PDB entry 7RN7 | X-ray diffraction, 2.40 A resolution | chains A and B of the 6 polymer chains in the assembly

== Chain A ==
Molecule: Caspase-3 subunit p17
From: Homo sapiens
UniProtKB: P42574 (CASP3_HUMAN); residues 34-174 here = UniProt positions 34-174
Chain sequence (141 residues; row label = number of the first residue in the row):
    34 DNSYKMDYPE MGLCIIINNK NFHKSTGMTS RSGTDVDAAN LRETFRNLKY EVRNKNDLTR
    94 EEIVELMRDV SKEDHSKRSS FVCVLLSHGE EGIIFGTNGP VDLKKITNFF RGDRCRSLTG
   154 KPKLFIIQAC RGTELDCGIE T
Disordered / not traced: 174
Curated features (UniProtKB/Swiss-Prot):
  - active site: H121, C163
  - modified residue: C163 (S-nitrosocysteine)
From the paper describing this entry:
  - binding site for Ac-VD(Aly)VD-CHO: R64, Q161, C163
  - catalytic residues: C163

== Chain B ==
Molecule: Caspase-3 subunit p12
From: Homo sapiens
UniProtKB: P42574 (CASP3_HUMAN); numbering as in UniProt (aligned over 184-277)
Chain sequence (95 residues; each row starts with the number of its first residue):
   184 CHKIPVEADF LYAYSTAPGY YSWRNSKDGS WFIQSLCAML KQYADKLEFM HILTRVNRKV
   244 ATEFESFSFD ATFHAKKQIP CIVSMLTKEL YFYHH
Disordered / not traced: 184, 277-278
Construct notes: expression tag (278)
Curated features (UniProtKB/Swiss-Prot):
  - modified residue: R207 (Microbial infection: ADP-riboxanated arginine)
From the paper describing this entry:
  - conformationally variable residues (loop rearrangement): S251 to T255
  - binding site for Ac-VD(Aly)VD-CHO: R207, N208, F250

== Interface between chain A and chain B ==
Pairs across the interface (101):
  D34(A) - K271(B)
  N35(A) - K271(B)
  N35(A) - E272(B)  hydrogen bond (backbone-backbone)
  S36(A) - K271(B)
  S36(A) - E272(B)
  S36(A) - Y274(B)
  Y37(A) - D192(B)  hydrogen bond
  Y37(A) - L269(B)
  Y37(A) - T270(B)  hydrogen bond (side chain-backbone)
  Y37(A) - K271(B)
  Y37(A) - E272(B)  hydrogen bond (backbone-backbone)
  M39(A) - L273(B)  hydrophobic
  M39(A) - Y274(B)
  M44(A) - F275(B)
  R64(A) - R207(B)
  S65(A) - R207(B)  hydrogen bond (backbone-side chain)
  S65(A) - N208(B)
  S65(A) - S209(B)
  G66(A) - N208(B)
  G66(A) - S209(B)  hydrogen bond (backbone-backbone)
  G66(A) - G212(B)
  V69(A) - K210(B)
  V69(A) - D211(B)
  D70(A) - G212(B)
  D70(A) - S213(B)  hydrogen bond
  D70(A) - I216(B)
  N73(A) - C220(B)
  L74(A) - I216(B)  hydrophobic
  L74(A) - C220(B)
  T77(A) - C220(B)  hydrogen bond
  T77(A) - L223(B)
  F78(A) - L223(B)  hydrophobic
  L81(A) - A227(B)  hydrophobic
  Y83(A) - F275(B)
  L119(A) - I216(B)  hydrophobic
  E124(A) - P201(B)
  E124(A) - G202(B)  hydrogen bond (side chain-backbone)
  T140(A) - F193(B)
  T140(A) - Y195(B)
  N141(A) - E190(B)
  F143(A) - F193(B)
  R144(A) - V189(B)
  R144(A) - F193(B)
  G145(A) - V189(B)  hydrogen bond (backbone-backbone)
  D146(A) - V189(B)
  G153(A) - D192(B)
  K154(A) - D192(B)
  P155(A) - D192(B)
  K156(A) - A191(B)
  K156(A) - D192(B)  hydrogen bond (backbone-backbone)
  K156(A) - F193(B)
  K156(A) - L194(B)  hydrogen bond (backbone-backbone)
  L157(A) - L194(B)
  F158(A) - F193(B)  hydrophobic
  F158(A) - L194(B)  hydrogen bond (backbone-backbone)
  F158(A) - Y195(B)
  F158(A) - A196(B)  hydrogen bond (backbone-backbone)
  I159(A) - A196(B)
  I159(A) - F215(B)  hydrophobic
  I159(A) - I216(B)  hydrophobic
  I159(A) - L219(B)  hydrophobic
  I160(A) - A196(B)  hydrogen bond (backbone-backbone)
  I160(A) - Y197(B)  hydrophobic
  I160(A) - S198(B)  hydrogen bond (backbone-backbone)
  Q161(A) - S198(B)
  Q161(A) - S205(B)  hydrogen bond
  Q161(A) - W206(B)
  Q161(A) - S213(B)  hydrogen bond
  Q161(A) - F215(B)
  Q161(A) - I216(B)
  A162(A) - S198(B)
  A162(A) - S205(B)
  C163(A) - Y203(B)
  C163(A) - Y204(B)  hydrophobic
  C163(A) - S205(B)  hydrogen bond (side chain-backbone)
  R164(A) - Y197(B)
  R164(A) - T199(B)  hydrogen bond (side chain-backbone)
  R164(A) - A200(B)
  R164(A) - P201(B)
  R164(A) - G202(B)  hydrogen bond (backbone-backbone)
  R164(A) - Y203(B)  hydrogen bond (backbone-backbone)
  R164(A) - C264(B)
  G165(A) - G202(B)
  G165(A) - Y203(B)
  G165(A) - Y204(B)
  T166(A) - G202(B)  hydrogen bond (backbone-backbone)
  T166(A) - Y204(B)
  E167(A) - G202(B)  hydrogen bond (backbone-backbone)
  E167(A) - Y203(B)
  E167(A) - Y204(B)  hydrogen bond (backbone-backbone)
  L168(A) - Y203(B)
  L168(A) - Y204(B)  hydrophobic
  L168(A) - W206(B)  hydrophobic
  L168(A) - T255(B)
  L168(A) - K259(B)
  D169(A) - Y203(B)
  D169(A) - K259(B)
  D169(A) - K260(B)  hydrogen bond (backbone-backbone)
  C170(A) - A258(B)
  C170(A) - K259(B)  hydrogen bond
  G171(A) - K260(B)
Other interface residues (no listed pair), chain A (49 interface residues in all): S63, T67, H121, L136, T152
Other interface residues (no listed pair), chain B (48 interface residues in all): I187, Q217, F232, F256, Y276

== In short ==
The interface between chain A and chain B involves 49 residues on one side and 48 on the other, with 27
hydrogen bonds. Polar contacts include Y37(A)-D192(B), Y37(A)-T270(B) and S65(A)-R207(B). From the paper: the
catalytic residue C163(A); a binding site for Ac-VD(Aly)VD-CHO at R64(A), Q161(A) and R207(B) among others.
Chain A is Caspase-3 subunit p17 and chain B is Caspase-3 subunit p12, both from Homo sapiens; the structure,
Crystal structure of caspase-3 with inhibitor Ac-VD(Aly)VD-CHO, was determined by X-ray diffraction together
with 7RN8, 7RN9, 7RNB, 7RND, 7RNE, 7RNF and 7SEO from the same study.
